7RIY - chains A and E of the 13 polymer chains in the assembly; structure by X-ray diffraction, 3.70 A resolution.

# Chain A
Protein: DNA-directed RNA polymerase II subunit RPB1
From: Saccharomyces cerevisiae (strain ATCC 204508 / S288c)
Notes: EC 2.7.7.6
Reference sequence: P04050 (RPB1_YEAST); residue numbers follow UniProt; this construct covers 1-1733
Chain sequence (1733 residues; each row starts with the number of its first residue):
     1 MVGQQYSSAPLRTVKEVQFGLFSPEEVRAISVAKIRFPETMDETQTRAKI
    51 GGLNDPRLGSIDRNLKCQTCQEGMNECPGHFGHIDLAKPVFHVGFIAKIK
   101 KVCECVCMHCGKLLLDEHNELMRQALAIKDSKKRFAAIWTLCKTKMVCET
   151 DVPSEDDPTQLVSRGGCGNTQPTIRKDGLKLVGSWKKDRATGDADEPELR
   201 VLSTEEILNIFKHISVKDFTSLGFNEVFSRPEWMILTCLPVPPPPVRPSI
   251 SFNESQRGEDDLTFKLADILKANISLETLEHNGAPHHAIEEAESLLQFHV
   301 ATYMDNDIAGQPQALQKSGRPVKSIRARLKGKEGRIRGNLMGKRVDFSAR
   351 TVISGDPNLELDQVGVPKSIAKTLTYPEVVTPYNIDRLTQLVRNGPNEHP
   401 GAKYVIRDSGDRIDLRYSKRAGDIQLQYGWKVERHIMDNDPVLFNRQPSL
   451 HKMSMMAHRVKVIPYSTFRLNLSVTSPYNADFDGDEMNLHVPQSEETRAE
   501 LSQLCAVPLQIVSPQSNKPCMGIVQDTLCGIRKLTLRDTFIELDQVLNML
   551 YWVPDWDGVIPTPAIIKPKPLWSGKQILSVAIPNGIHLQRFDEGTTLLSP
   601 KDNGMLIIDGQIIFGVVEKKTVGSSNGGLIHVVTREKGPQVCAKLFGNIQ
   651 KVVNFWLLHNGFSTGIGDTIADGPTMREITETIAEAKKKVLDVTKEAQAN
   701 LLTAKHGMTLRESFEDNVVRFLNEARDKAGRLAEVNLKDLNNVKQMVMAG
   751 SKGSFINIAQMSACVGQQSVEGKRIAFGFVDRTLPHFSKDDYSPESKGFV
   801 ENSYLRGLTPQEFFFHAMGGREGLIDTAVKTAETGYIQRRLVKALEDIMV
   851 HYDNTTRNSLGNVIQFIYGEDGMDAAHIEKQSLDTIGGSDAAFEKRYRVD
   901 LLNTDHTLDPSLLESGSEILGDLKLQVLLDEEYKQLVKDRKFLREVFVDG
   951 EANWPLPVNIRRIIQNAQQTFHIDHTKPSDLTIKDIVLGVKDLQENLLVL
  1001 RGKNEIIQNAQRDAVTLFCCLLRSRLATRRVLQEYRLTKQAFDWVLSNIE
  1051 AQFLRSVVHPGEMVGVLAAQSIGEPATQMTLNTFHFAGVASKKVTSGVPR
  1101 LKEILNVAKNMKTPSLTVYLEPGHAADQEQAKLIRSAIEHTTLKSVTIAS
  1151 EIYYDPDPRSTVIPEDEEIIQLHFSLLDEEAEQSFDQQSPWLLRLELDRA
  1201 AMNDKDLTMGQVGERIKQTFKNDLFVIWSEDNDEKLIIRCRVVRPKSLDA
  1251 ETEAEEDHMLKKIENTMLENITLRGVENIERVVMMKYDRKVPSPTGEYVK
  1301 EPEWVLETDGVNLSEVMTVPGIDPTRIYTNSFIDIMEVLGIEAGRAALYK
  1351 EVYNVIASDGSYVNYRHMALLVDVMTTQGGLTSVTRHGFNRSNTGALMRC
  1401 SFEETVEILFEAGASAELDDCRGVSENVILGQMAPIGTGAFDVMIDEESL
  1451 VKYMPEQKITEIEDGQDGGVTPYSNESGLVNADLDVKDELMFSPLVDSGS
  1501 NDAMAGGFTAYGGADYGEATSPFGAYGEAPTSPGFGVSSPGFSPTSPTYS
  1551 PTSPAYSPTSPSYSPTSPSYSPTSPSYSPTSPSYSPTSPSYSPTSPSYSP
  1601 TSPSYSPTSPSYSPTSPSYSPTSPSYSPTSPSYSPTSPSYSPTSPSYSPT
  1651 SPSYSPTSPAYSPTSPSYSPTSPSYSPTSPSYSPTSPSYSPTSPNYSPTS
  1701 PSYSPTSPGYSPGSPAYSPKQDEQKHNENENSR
Disordered / not traced: 1-2, 154-160, 187-198, 250-256, 1082-1091, 1177-1187, 1244-1256, 1447-1733
Bound ions: Zn2+ site 1: Cys67, Cys70, Cys77, His80; Zn2+ site 2: Cys107, Cys110, Cys167; Mg2+: Asp483, Asp485 (shared with 1 residue of chain R)
Ligand contacts: 5N0 (3-({3-[(3-{[4-({4-[(4-{[4-({(2R)-2-amino-4-[(1-methyl-4-{[1-methyl-4-({1-methyl-4-[(1-methyl-1H-imidazole-2-carbonyl)amino]-1H-imidazole-2-carbonyl}amino)-1H-pyrrole-2-carbonyl]amino}-1H-pyrrole-2-carbonyl)amino]butanoyl}amino)-1-methyl-1H-imidazole-2-carbonyl]amino}-1-methyl-1H-pyrrole-2-carbonyl)amino]-1-methyl-1H-pyrrole-2-carbonyl}amino)-1-methyl-1H-pyrrole-2-carbonyl]amino}propyl)(methyl)amino]propyl}carbamoyl)benzoic acid): Arg1386, His1387, Arg1391
UniProt features mapped onto this chain:
  - region: Pro248 to Asp260 (Lid loop), Asn306 to Lys323 (Rudder loop), Pro810 to Glu822 (Bridging helix)
  - binding site (Zn(2+)): Cys67, Cys70, Cys77, His80, Cys107, Cys110, Cys148, Cys167
  - binding site (Mg(2+)): Asp481, Asp483, Asp485
  - modified residue: Thr1471 (Phosphothreonine)
  - cross-link (Glycyl lysine isopeptide (Lys-Gly)): Lys695 (interchain with G-Cter in ubiquitin), Lys1246 (interchain with G-Cter in ubiquitin), Lys1350 (interchain with G-Cter in ubiquitin)
  - natural variant: Ser1653 to Pro1659 (deletion: In strain: A364A)
  - mutagenesis: Lys1246 (K1246R: Impairs ubiquitination during transcription stress)

# Chain E
Protein: DNA-directed RNA polymerases I, II, and III subunit RPABC1
From: Saccharomyces cerevisiae (strain ATCC 204508 / S288c)
Reference sequence: P20434 (RPAB1_YEAST); numbering as in UniProt (aligned over 1-215)
Chain sequence (215 residues; row label = number of the first residue in the row):
     1 MDQENERNISRLWRAFRTVKEMVKDRGYFITQEEVELPLEDFKAKYCDSM
    51 GRPQRKMMSFQANPTEESISKFPDMGSLWVEFCDEPSVGVKTMKTFVIHI
   101 QEKNFQTGIFVYQNNITPSAMKLVPSIPPATIETFNEAALVVNITHHELV
   151 PKHIRLSSDEKRELLKRYRLKESQLPRIQRADPVALYLGLKRGEVVKIIR
   201 KSETSGRYASYRICM
Disordered / not traced: 1-3

# Chain A / chain E interface
Pairs across the interface (84):
  Leu121(A) with Lys122(E)
  Arg857(A) with Tyr168(E), hydrogen bond (side chain-backbone); Arg169(E); Leu170(E); Gln174(E)
  Gly861(A) with Gln174(E)
  Asn862(A) with Gln174(E)
  Val863(A) with Gln174(E), hydrogen bond (backbone-backbone); Pro176(E)
  Gln865(A) with Tyr208(E)
  Phe866(A) with Tyr168(E), hydrophobic; Pro176(E); Tyr208(E), hydrogen bond (backbone-side chain); Ala209(E); Tyr211(E)
  Ile867(A) with Tyr208(E)
  Gly869(A) with Thr204(E), hydrogen bond (backbone-side chain)
  Glu870(A) with Arg200(E), salt bridge; Ser202(E), hydrogen bond; Thr204(E), hydrogen bond (backbone-side chain); Ser205(E), hydrogen bond (backbone-side chain); Tyr208(E)
  Asp871(A) with Thr204(E); Ser205(E)
  Phe942(A) with Arg207(E)
  Glu945(A) with Lys201(E), hydrogen bond (backbone-side chain)
  Val946(A) with Lys201(E)
  Trp954(A) with Glu203(E)
  Asn1004(A) with Arg167(E)
  Ile1006(A) with Glu163(E); Arg167(E); Tyr211(E)
  Ile1007(A) with Arg167(E); Tyr168(E), hydrophobic
  Asp1013(A) with Ser205(E), hydrogen bond (backbone-side chain); Arg207(E)
  Ala1014(A) with Ser205(E)
  Thr1016(A) with Ser205(E)
  Leu1017(A) with Ser202(E); Glu203(E); Thr204(E); Ser205(E); Gly206(E)
  Met1317(A) with Val142(E)
  Thr1318(A) with Arg11(E); Arg14(E); Ala138(E); Val141(E)
  Pro1324(A) with Val142(E), hydrophobic; His147(E)
  Thr1325(A) with His146(E); His147(E), hydrogen bond (backbone-side chain); Glu148(E), hydrogen bond (backbone-backbone)
  Arg1326(A) with His147(E); Glu148(E)
  Ile1327(A) with His147(E), hydrogen bond (backbone-side chain)
  Glu1337(A) with Pro183(E)
  Val1338(A) with Ile144(E); Pro183(E)
  Leu1339(A) with Ile144(E), hydrophobic; His147(E); Val150(E)
  Gly1340(A) with Asp182(E); Pro183(E)
  Ile1341(A) with Asp182(E), hydrogen bond (backbone-side chain)
  Glu1342(A) with Leu149(E); Arg200(E), salt bridge; Arg212(E), salt bridge
  Ala1343(A) with Leu149(E); Val150(E), hydrophobic
  Arg1345(A) with Arg200(E)
  Tyr1349(A) with Glu203(E)
  Tyr1365(A) with Glu203(E); Thr204(E)
  Arg1366(A) with Thr204(E)
  Asp1373(A) with Arg200(E), salt bridge
  Thr1376(A) with Arg212(E), hydrogen bond (backbone-side chain)
  Thr1377(A) with Pro176(E); Arg177(E), hydrogen bond (backbone-backbone); Arg212(E)
  Gln1378(A) with Arg177(E); Arg212(E)
  Gly1379(A) with Arg177(E); Gln179(E)
Other interface residues (no listed pair), chain A (55 interface residues in all): Asp853, Thr855, Leu860, Phe947, Pro955, Ala1010, Val1319, Met1336, Ala1346, Ala1347, Gly1380
Other interface residues (no listed pair), chain E (42 interface residues in all): His153, Leu164, Ser173, Leu175, Ile178, Ile198, Ser210

# Overview
55 residues of chain A and 42 residues of chain E are in contact, with 15 hydrogen bonds and 4 salt bridges.
Polar pairs include Glu870(A)-Arg200(E), Glu1342(A)-Arg200(E) and Glu1342(A)-Arg212(E). Chain A binds compound
5N0.
Chain A is DNA-directed RNA polymerase II subunit RPB1 and chain E is DNA-directed RNA polymerases I, II, and
III subunit RPABC1, both from Saccharomyces cerevisiae (strain ATCC 204508 / S288c); the structure, RNA
polymerase II elongation complex with hairpin polyamide Py-Im 1, scaffold 2 soaked with UTP, was determined by
X-ray diffraction, deposited together with 7RIM, 7RIP, 7RIQ, 7RIW and 7RIX.
